Entry 6EKH (X-ray diffraction, 2.65 A resolution); this record covers chain Y.

Chain Y:
Name: Chemotaxis protein CheY
Source organism: Methanococcus maripaludis
UniProt: Q6LYQ5 (Q6LYQ5_METMP); residue numbers follow UniProt; this construct covers 1-123
Sequence (123 residues; numbered 1 to 123; the number before each row is that of its first residue):
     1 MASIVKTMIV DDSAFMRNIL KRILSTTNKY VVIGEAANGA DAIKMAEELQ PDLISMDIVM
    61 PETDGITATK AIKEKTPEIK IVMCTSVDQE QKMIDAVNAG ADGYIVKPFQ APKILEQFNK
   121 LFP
Disordered / not traced: 1-2
Bound ions: Mg2+: Asp12, Asp57, Val59; beryllium trifluoride ion near Asp57 (its only coordinating residue here)
From the paper describing this entry:
  - binding site for beryllium trifluoride ion: Asp57
  - post-translational modification sites: Asp57 (proposed by the authors, not directly observed)
  - conformationally variable residues: Thr85, Tyr104
  - Mg2+ coordination: Asp12, Asp57, Val59

Summary:
Asp12, Asp57 and Val59 form the Mg2+ site. The paper reports a binding site for beryllium trifluoride ion at
Asp57; Mg2+ coordination by Asp12, Asp57 and Val59.
Chain Y is Chemotaxis protein CheY (Methanococcus maripaludis); the structure, Crystal structure of activated
CheY from Methanoccocus maripaludis, was determined by X-ray diffraction, deposited together with 6EKG.
